PDB entry 8VUR | electron microscopy, 3.84 A resolution | chains A and L of the 6 polymer chains in the assembly

[Chain A]
Molecule: Glutamate receptor ionotropic, NMDA 1
Source organism: Homo sapiens
UniProt: Q05586 (NMDZ1_HUMAN); the construct lacks a stretch of the UniProt sequence, so the offset changes along the chain: 27-582 = UniProt 27-582; 583-779 = UniProt 602-798; 780-813 = UniProt 808-841
Amino-acid sequence (815 residues; row label = number of the first residue in the row; a row labelled like 582A-582S holds insertion residues (582A, then the next letters in order)):
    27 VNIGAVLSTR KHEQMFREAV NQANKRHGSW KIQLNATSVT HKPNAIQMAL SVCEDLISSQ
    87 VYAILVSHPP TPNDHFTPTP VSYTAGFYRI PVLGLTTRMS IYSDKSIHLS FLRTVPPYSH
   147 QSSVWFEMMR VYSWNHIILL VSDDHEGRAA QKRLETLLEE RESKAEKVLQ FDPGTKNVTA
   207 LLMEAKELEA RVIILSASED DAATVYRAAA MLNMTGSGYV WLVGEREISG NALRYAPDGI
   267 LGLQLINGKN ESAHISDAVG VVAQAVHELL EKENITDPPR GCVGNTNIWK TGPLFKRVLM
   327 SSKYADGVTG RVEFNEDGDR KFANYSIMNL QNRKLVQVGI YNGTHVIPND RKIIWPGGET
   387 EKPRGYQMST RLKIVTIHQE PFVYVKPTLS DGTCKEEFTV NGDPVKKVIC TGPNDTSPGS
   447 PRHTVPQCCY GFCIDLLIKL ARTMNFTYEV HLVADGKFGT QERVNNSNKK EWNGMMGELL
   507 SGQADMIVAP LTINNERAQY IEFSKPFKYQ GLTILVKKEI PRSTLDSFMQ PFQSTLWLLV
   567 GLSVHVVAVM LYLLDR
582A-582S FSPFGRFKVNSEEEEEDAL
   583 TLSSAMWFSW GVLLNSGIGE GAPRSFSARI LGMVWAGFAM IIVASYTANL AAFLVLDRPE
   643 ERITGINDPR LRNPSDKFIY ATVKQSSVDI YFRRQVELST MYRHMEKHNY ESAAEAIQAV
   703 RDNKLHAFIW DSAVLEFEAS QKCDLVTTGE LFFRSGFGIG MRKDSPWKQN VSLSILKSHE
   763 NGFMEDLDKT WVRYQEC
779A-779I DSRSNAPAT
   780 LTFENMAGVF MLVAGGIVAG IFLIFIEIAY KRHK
Not modelled in the structure: 582A-582S, 779A-779I
Disulfide bonds: Cys79-Cys308, Cys420-Cys454, Cys436-Cys455, Cys725-Cys779
Swiss-Prot annotation at these positions:
  - region: Leu584 to Pro605 (Pore-forming)
  - binding site (glycine): Pro516, Thr518, Arg523, Ser669, Asp713
  - glycosylation (N-linked (GlcNAc...) asparagine): Asn61, Asn203, Asn239, Asn276, Asn300, Asn350, Asn368, Asn440, Asn471, Asn491, Asn655, Asn752

[Chain L]
Molecule: 003-102 Light
Source organism: Homo sapiens
Amino-acid sequence (218 residues; numbered 1 to 338; 120 numbers in that range are skipped by the numbering (no residue carries them; nothing is unmodelled there); the number before each row is that of its first residue):
     1 NFMLTQPHSV SESPGKTVTI SCTRSSGSIA SNYVQWYQQR PGSAPTTVIY EDNQRPSGVP
    61 DRFSGSIDSS SNSASLTISG LKTEDEADYY CQSYDSSTVV FGGGTKLTV
   230 NFMLTQPHSV SESPGKTVTI SCTRSSGSIA SNYVQWYQQR PGSAPTTVIY EDNQRPSGVP
   290 DRFSGSIDSS SNSASLTISG LKTEDEADYY CQSYDSSTVV FGGGTKLTV
Disulfide bonds: Cys22-Cys91, Cys251-Cys320

[How chain A and chain L interact]
Contacting residue pairs (12; chain A residue first):
  Gly256(A) with Ser31(L)
  Leu259(A) with Ser96(L)
  Arg260(A) with Ala30(L), hydrogen bond (side chain-backbone); Ser31(L); Asn32(L); Tyr33(L)
  Tyr261(A) with Tyr33(L)
  Arg359(A) with Tyr94(L), hydrogen bond; Asp95(L)
  Lys360(A) with Ser96(L); Ser97(L)
  Leu361(A) with Ser96(L), hydrogen bond (backbone-backbone)
Interface residues without a listed pair, chain A (8 interface residues in all): Asn257
Interface residues without a listed pair, chain L (9 interface residues in all): Thr98

[In short]
8 residues of chain A and 9 residues of chain L are in contact, with 3 hydrogen bonds. Polar pairs include
Arg260(A)-Ala30(L), Arg359(A)-Tyr94(L) and Leu361(A)-Ser96(L). Curated annotation (UniProt) lists 5
glycine-binding residues on chain A.
Here chain A is Glutamate receptor ionotropic, NMDA 1 and chain L is 003-102 Light, both from Homo sapiens.
Entry 8VUR (Human GluN1-2A with IgG 003-102 WT conformation) was determined by electron microscopy (same
publication as 8VUH, 8VUJ, 8VUL, 8VUN, 8VUQ, 8VUT, 8VUY and 8VVH).
